Entry 1OW8 (X-ray diffraction, 2.85 A resolution); this record covers chains B and C of the 5 polymer chains in the assembly.

# Chain B (and C)
Name: Focal adhesion kinase 1
Organism: Homo sapiens
Notes: EC 2.7.1.112; fragment: Focal Adhesion Targeting; chain C of this document is another copy of the same molecule, construct and numbering; everything in this record applies to it too
Reference sequence: Q05397 (FAK1_HUMAN); numbering as in UniProt (aligned over 892-1052)
Sequence (161 residues; numbered 892 to 1052; the number before each row is that of its first residue):
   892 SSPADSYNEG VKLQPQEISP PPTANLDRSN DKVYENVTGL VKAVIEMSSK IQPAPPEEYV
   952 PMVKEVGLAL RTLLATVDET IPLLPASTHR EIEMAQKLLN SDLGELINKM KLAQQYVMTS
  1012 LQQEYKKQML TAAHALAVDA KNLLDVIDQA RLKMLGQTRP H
Not modelled in the structure: 892-906, 1048-1052 (chain C: 892-905, 1048-1052)
Curated features (UniProtKB/Swiss-Prot):
  - modified residue: S910 (Phosphoserine), T914 (Phosphothreonine), Y925 (Phosphotyrosine)
From the paper describing this entry:
  - post-translational modification sites: Y925 (citing earlier work)

# How chain B and chain C interact
Residue-residue contacts (24; chain B residue first):
  R981(B) - T1010(C)
  M985(B) - T1010(C)
  M985(B) - S1011(C)
  M985(B) - L1012(C)  hydrophobic
  K988(B) - Y1007(C)
  K988(B) - Y1016(C)
  L989(B) - Y1016(C)
  L989(B) - Q1019(C)
  S992(B) - Y1016(C)  hydrogen bond
  E996(B) - K1000(C)  salt bridge
  E996(B) - Q1019(C)
  N999(B) - N999(C)
  K1000(B) - E996(C)  salt bridge
  Q1006(B) - K988(C)
  Y1007(B) - K988(C)  hydrogen bond
  T1010(B) - R981(C)
  S1011(B) - M985(C)
  L1012(B) - M985(C)  hydrophobic
  E1015(B) - L989(C)
  Y1016(B) - K988(C)
  Y1016(B) - L989(C)
  Y1016(B) - S992(C)  hydrogen bond
  Q1019(B) - L989(C)
  Q1019(B) - E996(C)
Also at the interface, not in a pair above, chain B (17 interface residues in all): L1003
Also at the interface, not in a pair above, chain C (17 interface residues in all): D993, L1003, E1015

# Summary
Chain B and chain C each contribute 17 residues to their interface; the contacts include 3 hydrogen bonds and
2 salt bridges. Polar contacts include E996(B)-K1000(C), S992(B)-Y1016(C) and Y1007(B)-K988(C). From the
paper: a modification site at Y925(B).
Chain B and chain C are both Focal adhesion kinase 1 (Homo sapiens); the structure, Paxillin LD2 motif bound
to the Focal Adhesion Targeting (FAT) domain of the Focal Adhesion Kinase, was determined by X-ray diffraction
together with 1OW6 and 1OW7 from the same study.
